PDB entry 9FFW | electron microscopy, 3.40 A resolution | chains A and B of the 6 polymer chains in the assembly

Chain A:
Protein: Gamma-aminobutyric acid receptor subunit alpha-1
Source organism: Homo sapiens
UniProt: P14867 (GBRA1_HUMAN); residues 5-429 here correspond to UniProt positions 32-456 (UniProt number = residue number + 27)
Amino-acid sequence (411 residues; each row starts with the number of its first residue; note: 71 numbers in that range are skipped by the numbering (no residue carries them; nothing is unmodelled there); numbers below 1 keep their minus sign (Met-52 is residue -52)):
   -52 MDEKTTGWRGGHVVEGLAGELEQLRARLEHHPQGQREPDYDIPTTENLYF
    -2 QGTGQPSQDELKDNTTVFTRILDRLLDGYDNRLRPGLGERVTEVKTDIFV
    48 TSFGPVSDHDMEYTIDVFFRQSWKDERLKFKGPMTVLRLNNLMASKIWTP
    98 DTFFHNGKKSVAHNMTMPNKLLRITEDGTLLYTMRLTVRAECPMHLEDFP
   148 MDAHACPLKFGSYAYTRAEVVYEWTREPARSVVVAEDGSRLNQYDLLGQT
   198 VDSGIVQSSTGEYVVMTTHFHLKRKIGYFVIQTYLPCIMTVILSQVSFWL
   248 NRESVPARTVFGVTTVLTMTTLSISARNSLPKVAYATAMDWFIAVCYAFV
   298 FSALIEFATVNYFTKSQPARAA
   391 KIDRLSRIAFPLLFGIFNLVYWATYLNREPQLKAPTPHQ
Disordered / not traced: -52 to 9, 419-429
Sequence notes: initiating methionine (-52); expression tag (-51 to 4); linker (313-319)
Curated features (UniProtKB/Swiss-Prot):
  - binding site (4-aminobutanoate): Arg67, Thr130
  - binding site (3alpha-hydroxy-5alpha-pregnan-11,20-dione): Trp246
  - glycosylation (N-linked (GlcNAc...) asparagine): Asn11, Asn111
Cystine bridges: Cys139-Cys153
Covalent attachments: glycan linked to Asn111
Small-molecule neighbours: gamma-amino-butanoic acid (ABU): Phe65, Arg67, Thr130

Chain B:
Protein: Gamma-aminobutyric acid receptor subunit beta-3
Source organism: Homo sapiens
UniProt: P28472 (GBRB3_HUMAN); residues 1-448 here correspond to UniProt positions 26-473 (UniProt number = residue number + 25)
Amino-acid sequence (395 residues; row label = number of the first residue in the row; note: 107 numbers in that range are skipped by the numbering (no residue carries them; nothing is unmodelled there); numbers below 1 keep their minus sign (Met-53 is residue -53)):
   -53 MDEKTTGWRGGHVVEGLAGELEQLRARLEHHPQGQREPDYDIPTTENLYF
    -3 QGTGQSVNDPGNMSFVKETVDKLLKGYDIRLRPDFGGPPVCVGMNIDIAS
    47 IDMVSEVNMDYTLTMYFQQYWRDKRLAYSGIPLNLTLDNRVADQLWVPDT
    97 YFLNDKKSFVHGVTVKNRMIRLHPDGTVLYGLRITTTAACMMDLRRYPLD
   147 EQNCTLEIESYGYTTDDIEFYWRGGDKAVTGVERIELPQFSIVEHRLVSR
   197 NVVFATGAYPRLSLSFRLKRNIGYFILQTYMPSILITILSWVSFWINYDA
   247 SAARVALGITTVLTMTTINTHLRETLPKIPYVKAIDMYLMGCFVFVFLAL
   297 LEYAFVNYIFFSQPARAA
   422 AIDRWSRIVFPFTFSLFNLVYWLYYVN
Disordered / not traced: -53 to 7, 448
Sequence notes: initiating methionine (-53); expression tag (-52 to 0); linker (308-314)
Curated features (UniProtKB/Swiss-Prot):
  - binding site (benzamidine): Asp95 to Tyr97, Glu155 to Tyr157, Phe200
  - binding site (4-aminobutanoate): Tyr97, Glu155, Tyr157, Thr202
  - binding site (histamine): Tyr97, Ser156, Tyr157, Thr202
  - glycosylation (N-linked (GlcNAc...) asparagine): Asn8, Asn80, Asn149
Cystine bridges: Cys136-Cys150
Covalent attachments: N-acetylglucosamine (NAG) linked to Asn80; glycan linked to Asn149
Small-molecule neighbours: gamma-amino-butanoic acid (ABU): Tyr97, Glu155, Ser156, Tyr157, Phe200, Thr202, Tyr205

Interface between chain A and chain B:
Contacting residue pairs (93):
  Thr12(A) - Leu27(B)
  Phe15(A) - Phe31(B)  hydrophobic
  Thr16(A) - Asp24(B)  hydrogen bond
  Thr16(A) - Arg26(B)
  Thr16(A) - Leu27(B)
  Leu19(A) - Arg26(B)
  Leu19(A) - Leu27(B)  hydrophobic
  Asp20(A) - Arg26(B)  salt bridge
  Phe65(A) - Tyr97(B)
  Phe65(A) - Leu99(B)  hydrophobic
  Phe65(A) - Tyr157(B)  hydrophobic
  Phe65(A) - Phe200(B)  hydrophobic
  Arg67(A) - Ala201(B)
  Arg85(A) - Tyr159(B)
  Arg85(A) - Thr160(B)  hydrogen bond
  Arg85(A) - Asp162(B)
  Arg85(A) - Asp163(B)  salt bridge
  Asn87(A) - Tyr159(B)
  Leu89(A) - Ile25(B)  hydrophobic
  His110(A) - Asp101(B)  salt bridge
  His110(A) - Lys102(B)
  Met112(A) - Thr96(B)
  Met112(A) - Tyr97(B)
  Met112(A) - Phe98(B)  hydrophobic
  Met112(A) - Ser104(B)
  Met112(A) - Phe105(B)  hydrophobic
  Met112(A) - Val106(B)  hydrophobic
  Thr113(A) - Thr96(B)  hydrogen bond (backbone-backbone)
  Met114(A) - Val93(B)  hydrophobic
  Met114(A) - Pro94(B)
  Met114(A) - Asp95(B)
  Asn116(A) - Tyr97(B)
  Asn116(A) - Tyr157(B)
  Lys117(A) - Tyr157(B)
  Leu118(A) - Tyr157(B)
  Leu118(A) - Gly158(B)
  Arg120(A) - Gly158(B)
  Arg120(A) - Thr160(B)
  Arg120(A) - Thr202(B)
  Arg120(A) - Tyr205(B)  hydrogen bond
  Thr130(A) - Tyr157(B)  hydrogen bond
  Met131(A) - Tyr157(B)  hydrogen bond (backbone-side chain)
  Arg132(A) - Tyr97(B)
  Arg132(A) - Phe98(B)
  Arg132(A) - Leu99(B)
  Arg132(A) - Asp101(B)  salt bridge
  Arg132(A) - Tyr157(B)  hydrogen bond (backbone-side chain)
  Ser186(A) - Met137(B)
  Arg187(A) - Ala135(B)
  Arg187(A) - Met137(B)
  Asn189(A) - Pro276(B)
  Asn189(A) - Tyr277(B)
  Gln190(A) - Pro276(B)
  Gly224(A) - Val278(B)
  Tyr225(A) - Arg269(B)  hydrogen bond
  Tyr225(A) - Pro276(B)
  Tyr225(A) - Tyr277(B)
  Ile228(A) - Asp282(B)
  Gln229(A) - Asn265(B)  hydrogen bond
  Gln229(A) - Arg269(B)
  Gln229(A) - Asp282(B)
  Thr230(A) - Arg269(B)  hydrogen bond
  Leu232(A) - Met286(B)  hydrophobic
  Met236(A) - Met286(B)  hydrophobic
  Met236(A) - Phe289(B)  hydrophobic
  Met236(A) - Val290(B)  hydrophobic
  Met236(A) - Phe293(B)
  Leu240(A) - Ile255(B)  hydrophobic
  Leu240(A) - Val258(B)  hydrophobic
  Leu240(A) - Phe293(B)  hydrophobic
  Leu240(A) - Leu296(B)  hydrophobic
  Val243(A) - Leu297(B)  hydrophobic
  Val243(A) - Ala300(B)  hydrophobic
  Trp246(A) - Tyr304(B)
  Leu247(A) - Val251(B)  hydrophobic
  Leu247(A) - Asn303(B)
  Asn248(A) - Asn303(B)  hydrogen bond
  Ser251(A) - Ser247(B)  hydrogen bond
  Ala254(A) - Ser247(B)
  Ala254(A) - Val251(B)
  Phe258(A) - Val251(B)  hydrophobic
  Phe258(A) - Leu296(B)  hydrophobic
  Thr261(A) - Ile255(B)
  Thr261(A) - Leu259(B)
  Thr262(A) - Ile255(B)
  Leu264(A) - Leu259(B)  hydrophobic
  Thr265(A) - Leu259(B)
  Thr268(A) - Thr266(B)
  Leu269(A) - Thr262(B)
  Ser272(A) - Thr266(B)
  Ser272(A) - Arg269(B)
  Asn275(A) - Glu270(B)  hydrogen bond
  Ser276(A) - Arg269(B)
Also at the interface, not in a pair above, chain A (58 interface residues in all): Leu23, Phe46, Leu188, Phe226, Ile239, Pro253, Val257, Ala273, Arg397
Also at the interface, not in a pair above, chain B (58 interface residues in all): Leu128, Ile130, Ala248, Ala252, Ile275, Met283

Overview:
The chain A/chain B interface involves 58 residues from each chain, with 13 hydrogen bonds and 4 salt bridges.
Polar pairs include Asp20(A)-Arg26(B), Arg85(A)-Asp163(B) and His110(A)-Asp101(B). Gamma-amino-butanoic acid
is bound between chain A and chain B. N-acetylglucosamine is covalently linked to Asn111(A).
Here chain A is Gamma-aminobutyric acid receptor subunit alpha-1 and chain B is Gamma-aminobutyric acid
receptor subunit beta-3, both from Homo sapiens. Entry 9FFW (Cryo-EM structure of the alpha1beta3gamma2
GABA(A) receptor in complex with GABA and Nb38 in the short-lived ...) was determined by electron microscopy.
